Entry 7KE3 (X-ray diffraction, 2.20 A resolution); this record covers chains B and H of the 12 polymer chains in the assembly.

Chain B (and H):
Protein: Ferritin heavy chain, Epstein-Barr nuclear antigen 1
Source organism: Homo sapiens
Notes: EC 1.16.3.1; chain H of this document is another copy of the same molecule, construct and numbering; everything in this record applies to it too
Reference sequence: chimeric construct of P02794, P03211: residues 0-182 from P02794 (FRIH_HUMAN) positions 1-183 (UniProt number = residue number + 1); residues 198-208 from P03211 positions 407-417 (UniProt number = residue number + 209)
Amino-acid sequence (209 residues; row label = number of the first residue in the row; numbering starts at 0):
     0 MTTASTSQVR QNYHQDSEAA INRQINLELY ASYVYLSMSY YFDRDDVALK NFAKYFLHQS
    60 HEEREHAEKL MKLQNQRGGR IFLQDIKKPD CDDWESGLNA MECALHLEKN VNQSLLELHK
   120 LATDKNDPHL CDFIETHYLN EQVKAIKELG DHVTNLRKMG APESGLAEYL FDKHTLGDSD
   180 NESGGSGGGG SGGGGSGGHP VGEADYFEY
Disordered / not traced: 0-5, 89-93, 177-208 (chain H: 0-4, 89-93, 177-208)
Differences from the reference sequence: linker (183-197)
Metal / ion sites: Fe ion site 1: E27, E62, H65; Fe ion site 2: E134 (shared with 1 residue of chain E; 2 residues of chain I); Fe ion site 3: H173 (shared with 1 residue of chain D; H173(H) of chain H; 1 residue of chain J)
UniProt features mapped onto this chain:
  - binding site (Fe cation): E27, E62, H65, E107, Q141
  - site: R22 (Essential for association with cargo receptor NCOA4)
  - modified residue: M0 (N-acetylmethionine), T1 (N-acetylthreonine), S178 (Phosphoserine), S182 (Phosphoserine)

Interface between chain B and chain H:
Residue-residue contacts (27; chain B residue first):
  D42(B) with K146(H), hydrogen bond (backbone-side chain)
  R43(B) with K146(H)
  D44(B) with K146(H); G149(H); D150(H); T153(H), hydrogen bond (backbone-side chain)
  D45(B) with T153(H); K157(H)
  V46(B) with T153(H); K157(H)
  A47(B) with D150(H); N154(H), hydrogen bond (backbone-side chain)
  L48(B) with N154(H)
  K49(B) with K146(H); D150(H), salt bridge
  G164(B) with K157(H)
  L165(B) with K157(H); M158(H), hydrophobic
  Y168(B) with N154(H); M158(H), hydrophobic; L169(H); F170(H); H173(H); T174(H), hydrogen bond
  K172(B) with H173(H), hydrogen bond (side chain-backbone); T174(H)
  H173(B) with H173(H), hydrogen bond
Interface residues without a listed pair, chain B (14 interface residues in all): L169

Overview:
Chain B and chain H form an interface of 14 and 11 residues respectively; the contacts include 6 hydrogen
bonds and 1 salt bridge. Polar pairs include K49(B)-D150(H), D42(B)-K146(H) and D44(B)-T153(H). UniProt lists
5 Fe cation-binding residues on chain B.
Chain B and chain H are both Ferritin heavy chain, Epstein-Barr nuclear antigen 1 (Homo sapiens); the
structure, Heavy chain ferritin with C-terminal EBNA1 epitope, was determined by X-ray diffraction, deposited
together with 7KE5.
